5WEK - chains A and C of the 4 polymer chains in the assembly; structure by electron microscopy, 4.60 A resolution (low resolution: residue-level contacts below are approximate; hydrogen-bond / salt-bridge calls are withheld).

== Chain A (and C) ==
Molecule: Chimera of Glutamate receptor 2, Germ cell-specific gene 1-like protein
From: Rattus norvegicus
Notes: fragment: UNP P19491 residues 25-847, UNP D3Z7H4 residues 2-238 linked via LINKER GTG; chain C of this document is another copy of the same molecule, construct and numbering; everything in this record applies to it too
UniProtKB: chimeric construct of P19491, D3Z7H4: residues 10-826 from P19491 (GRIA2_RAT), isoform P19491-2 positions 25-841 (UniProt number = residue number + 15); residues 1002-1238 from D3Z7H4 positions 2-238 (UniProt number = residue number - 1000)
Chain sequence (1057 residues; each row starts with the number of its first residue; note: 172 numbers in that range are skipped by the numbering (no residue carries them; nothing is unmodelled there)):
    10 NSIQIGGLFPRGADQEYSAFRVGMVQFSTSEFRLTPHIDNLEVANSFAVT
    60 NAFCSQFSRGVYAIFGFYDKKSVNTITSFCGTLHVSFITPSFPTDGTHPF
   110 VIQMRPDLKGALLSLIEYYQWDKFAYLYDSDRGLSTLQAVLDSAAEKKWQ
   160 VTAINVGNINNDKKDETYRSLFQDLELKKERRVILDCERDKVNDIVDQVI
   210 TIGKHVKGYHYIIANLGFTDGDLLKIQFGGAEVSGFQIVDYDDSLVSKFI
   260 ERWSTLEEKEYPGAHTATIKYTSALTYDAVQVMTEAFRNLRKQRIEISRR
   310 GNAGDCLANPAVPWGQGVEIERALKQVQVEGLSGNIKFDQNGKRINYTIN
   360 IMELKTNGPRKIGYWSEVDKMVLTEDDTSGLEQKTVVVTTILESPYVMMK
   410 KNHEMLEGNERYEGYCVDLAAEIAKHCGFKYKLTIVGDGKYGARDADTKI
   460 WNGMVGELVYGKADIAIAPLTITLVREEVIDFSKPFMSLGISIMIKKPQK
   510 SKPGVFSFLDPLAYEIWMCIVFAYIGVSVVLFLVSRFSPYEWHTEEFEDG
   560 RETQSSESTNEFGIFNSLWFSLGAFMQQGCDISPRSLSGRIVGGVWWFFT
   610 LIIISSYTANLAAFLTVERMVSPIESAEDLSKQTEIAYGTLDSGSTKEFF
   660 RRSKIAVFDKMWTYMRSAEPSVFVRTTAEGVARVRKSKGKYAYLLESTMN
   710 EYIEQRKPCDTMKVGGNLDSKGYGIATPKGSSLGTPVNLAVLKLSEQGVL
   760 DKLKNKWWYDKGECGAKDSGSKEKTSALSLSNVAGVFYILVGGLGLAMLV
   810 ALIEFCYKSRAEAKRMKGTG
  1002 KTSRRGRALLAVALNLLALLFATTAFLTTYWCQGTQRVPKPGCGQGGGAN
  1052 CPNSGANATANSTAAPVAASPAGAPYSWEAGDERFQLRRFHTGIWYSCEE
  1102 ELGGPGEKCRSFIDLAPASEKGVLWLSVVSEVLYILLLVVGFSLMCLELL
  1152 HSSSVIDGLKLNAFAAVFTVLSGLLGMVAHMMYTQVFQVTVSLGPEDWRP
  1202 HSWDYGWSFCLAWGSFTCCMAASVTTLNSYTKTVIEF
Not modelled in the structure: 545-572, 821-829, 1041-1085, 1102-1106, 1155-1157, 1234-1238
Sequence notes: engineered mutation Glu241 (Asn256 in P19491), Leu382 (Val397 in P19491), Glu384 (Gly405 in P19491), Asp385 (Asn406 in P19491), Gln392 (Asn413 in P19491), Leu1151 (Val151 in D3Z7H4); linker (827-829)
UniProt features mapped onto this chain:
  - glycosylation: Asn355 (N-linked (GlcNAc...) asparagine)
Cystine bridges: Cys63-Cys315, Cys718-Cys773, Cys1099-Cys1110
Residues lining bound ligands: ZK1 ({[7-morpholin-4-yl-2,3-dioxo-6-(trifluoromethyl)-3,4-dihydroquinoxalin-1(2H)-yl]methyl}phosphonic acid): Glu402, Tyr450, Pro478, Leu479, Thr480, Arg485, Ser652, Gly653, Ser654, Thr686, Glu705, Met708, Tyr732
Reported in the primary citation:
  - self-association interface (contacts with another copy of this molecule): Trp578, Leu581, Ile600, Trp606

== Interface between chain A and chain C ==
Contacting residue pairs (4; chain A residue first):
  Gln586(A) - Gln586(C)
  Met629(A) - Met629(C)
  Lys641(A) - Lys641(C)
  Ala665(A) - Ala665(C)
Other interface residues (no listed pair), chain A (5 interface residues in all): Thr625
Other interface residues (no listed pair), chain C (5 interface residues in all): Thr625

== In short ==
Chain A and chain C each contribute 5 residues to their interface. Bound to chain A: compound ZK1. From the
paper: a self-association interface involving Trp578(A), Leu581(A) and Ile600(A) among others.
Both chains are Chimera of Glutamate receptor 2, Germ cell-specific gene 1-like protein (Rattus norvegicus).
Entry 5WEK (GluA2 bound to antagonist ZK and GSG1L in digitonin, state 1) was determined by electron
microscopy (same publication as 5WEL, 5WEM, 5WEN and 5WEO).
